PDB entry 6C35 | X-ray diffraction, 1.80 A resolution | chain A

Chain A:
Protein: 5'-3' exonuclease
From: Mycobacterium smegmatis
Reference sequence: I7GAS0 (I7GAS0_MYCS2); residues 1-319 here = UniProt positions 1-319
Chain sequence (319 residues; each row starts with the number of its first residue):
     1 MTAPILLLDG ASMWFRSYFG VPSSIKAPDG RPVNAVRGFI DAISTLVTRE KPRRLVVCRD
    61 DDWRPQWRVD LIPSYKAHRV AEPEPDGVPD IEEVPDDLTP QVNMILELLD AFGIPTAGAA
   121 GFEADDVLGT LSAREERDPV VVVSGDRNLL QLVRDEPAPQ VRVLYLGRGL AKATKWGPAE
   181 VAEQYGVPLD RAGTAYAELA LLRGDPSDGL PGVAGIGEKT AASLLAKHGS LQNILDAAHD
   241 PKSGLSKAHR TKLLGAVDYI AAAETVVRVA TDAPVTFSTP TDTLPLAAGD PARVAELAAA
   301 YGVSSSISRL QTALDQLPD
Not modelled in the structure: 1, 319
Construct notes: engineered mutation N148 (Asp in I7GAS0)
Bound ions: Mn2+ site 1: E84, D90; Mn2+ site 2 near D125 (its only coordinating residue here); Mn2+ site 3: D125, D146
Reported in the primary citation:
  - conformationally variable residues (side-chain flip): R79, N148
  - Mn2+ coordination through a water molecule: D146, D208
  - mutagenesis - D9N, D60A/E123A, D146A, D146N, D205A, D208A: abolished catalytic activity on flap endonuclease
  - mutagenesis - D60A/E123A, D146A, D205A, D208A: abolished catalytic activity on 5' exonuclease
  - mutagenesis - D9A, D60A, Y75A, K76A, K76A/R79A, R79A, E123A: decreased catalytic activity on flap endonuclease
  - mutagenesis - D9A, D60A, Y75A, K76A, K76A/R79A, R79A, E123A: decreased catalytic activity on 5' exonuclease
  - mutagenesis - R16A: decreased catalytic activity on endonuclease
  - mutagenesis - R16A: decreased catalytic activity on exonuclease
  - mutagenesis - F15A: unchanged catalytic activity
  - mutagenesis - D125N, D205N, D208N: abolished catalytic activity
  - catalytic residues: D208 (proposed by the authors, not directly observed)
  - mutagenesis - Q66A/D90A: unchanged catalytic activity on flap endonuclease
  - mutagenesis - Q66A/D90A: unchanged catalytic activity on 5' exonuclease

Overview:
E84 and D90 form the Mn2+ site 1. The Mn2+ site 3 is built by D125 and D146. The paper reports the catalytic
residue D208; D9A, D60A and Y75A, among others, reduce catalytic activity on flap endonuclease; 19
substitutions were tested in all.
Chain A is 5'-3' exonuclease (Mycobacterium smegmatis); the structure, Mycobacterium smegmatis flap
endonuclease mutant D148N, was determined by X-ray diffraction, deposited together with 6C33, 6C34 and 6C36.
